PDB entry 9FNN | electron microscopy, 2.85 A resolution | chains F and S of the 15 polymer chains in the assembly

== Chain F (and S) ==
Name: Cellulose biosynthesis protein BcsF
Source organism: Escherichia coli
Notes: chain S of this document is another copy of the same molecule, construct and numbering; everything in this record applies to it too
Chain sequence (63 residues; numbered 1 to 63; the number before each row is that of its first residue):
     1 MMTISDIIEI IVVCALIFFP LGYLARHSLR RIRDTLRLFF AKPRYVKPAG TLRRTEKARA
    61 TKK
Not modelled in the structure: 1-6, 54-63 (chain S: 1-3, 54-63)

== How chain F and chain S interact ==
Contacting residue pairs (17):
  I11(F) with I10(S), hydrophobic; C14(S), hydrogen bond (backbone-side chain)
  A15(F) with C14(S); F18(S)
  F18(F) with A15(S), hydrophobic; F18(S), hydrophobic
  F19(F) with F18(S), hydrophobic; L21(S), hydrophobic; G22(S); A25(S), hydrophobic
  G22(F) with F19(S); G22(S)
  Y23(F) with R26(S), hydrogen bond; L29(S)
  R26(F) with Y23(S); R26(S)
  H27(F) with R26(S), hydrogen bond
Also at the interface, not in a pair above, chain F (10 interface residues in all): C14, A25
Also at the interface, not in a pair above, chain S (13 interface residues in all): I11, H27

== In short ==
Chain F and chain S form an interface of 10 and 13 residues respectively; the contacts include 3 hydrogen
bonds. Polar contacts include I11(F)-C14(S), Y23(F)-R26(S) and H27(F)-R26(S).
Both chains are Cellulose biosynthesis protein BcsF (Escherichia coli). Entry 9FNN (Cryo-EM structure of the
c-di-GMP-saturated 'crown'less Bcs macrocomplex for cellulose secretion in E. coli) was determined by electron
microscopy, deposited together with 9FMV, 9FMZ, 9FO7, 9FP0 and 9FP2.
